PDB entry 7CE6 | X-ray diffraction, 2.69 A resolution | chains A and F of the 6 polymer chains in the assembly

Chain A:
Name: Tubulin alpha-1B chain
From: Sus scrofa
UniProt: Q2XVP4 (TBA1B_PIG); numbering as in UniProt (aligned over 1-450)
Chain sequence (450 residues; row label = number of the first residue in the row):
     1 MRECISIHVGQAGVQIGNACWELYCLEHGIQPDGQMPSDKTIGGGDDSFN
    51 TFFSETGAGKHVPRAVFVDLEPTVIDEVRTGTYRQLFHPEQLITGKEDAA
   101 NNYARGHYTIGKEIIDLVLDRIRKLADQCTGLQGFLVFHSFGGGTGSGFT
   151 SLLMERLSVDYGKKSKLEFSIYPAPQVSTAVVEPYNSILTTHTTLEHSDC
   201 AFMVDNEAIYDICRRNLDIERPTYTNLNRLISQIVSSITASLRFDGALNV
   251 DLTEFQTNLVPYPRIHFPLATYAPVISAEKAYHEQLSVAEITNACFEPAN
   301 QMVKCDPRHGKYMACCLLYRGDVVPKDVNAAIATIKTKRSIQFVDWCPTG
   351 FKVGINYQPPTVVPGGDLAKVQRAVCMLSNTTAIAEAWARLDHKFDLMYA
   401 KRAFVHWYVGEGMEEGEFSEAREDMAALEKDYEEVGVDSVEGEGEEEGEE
Disordered / not traced: 438-450
Ion coordination: Ca2+: D39, T41, G44, E55
Residues lining bound ligands: GTP (guanosine-5'-triphosphate): G10, Q11, A12, Q15, I16, D69, D98, A99, A100, N101, S140, G142, G143, G144, T145, G146, I171, P173, V177, S178, E183, N206, Y224, L227, N228, I231
Swiss-Prot annotation at these positions:
  - motif: M1 to C4 (MREC motif)
  - active site: E254
  - binding site (GTP): G10, Q11, A12, Q15, E71, A99, S140, G143, G144, T145, G146, T179, E183, N206, Y224, N228, L252
  - binding site (Mg(2+)): E71
  - modified residue: K40 (N6,N6,N6-trimethyllysine), S48 (Phosphoserine), S232 (Phosphoserine), Y282 (3'-nitrotyrosine), R339 (Omega-N-methylarginine), S439 (Phosphoserine), E443 (5-glutamyl polyglutamate), E445 (5-glutamyl polyglutamate)
  - cross-link (Glycyl lysine isopeptide (Lys-Gly)): K326 (interchain with G-Cter in ubiquitin), K370 (interchain with G-Cter in ubiquitin)

Chain F:
Name: Tubulin tyrosine ligase
From: Gallus gallus
UniProt: E1BQ43 (E1BQ43_CHICK); residue numbers follow UniProt; this construct covers 1-378
Chain sequence (384 residues; each row starts with the number of its first residue):
     1 MYTFVVRDENSSVYAEVSRLLLATGQWKRLRKDNPRFNLMLGERNRLPFG
    51 RLGHEPGLVQLVNYYRGADKLCRKASLVKLIKTSPELSESCTWFPESYVI
   101 YPTNLKTPVAPAQNGIRHLINNTRTDEREVFLAAYNRRREGREGNVWIAK
   151 SSAGAKGEGILISSEASELLDFIDEQGQVHVIQKYLEKPLLLEPGHRKFD
   201 IRSWVLVDHLYNIYLYREGVLRTSSEPYNSANFQDKTCHLTNHCIQKEYS
   251 KNYGRYEEGNEMFFEEFNQYLMDALNTTLENSILLQIKHIIRSCLMCIEP
   301 AISTKHLHYQSFQLFGFDFMVDEELKVWLIEVNGAPACAQKLYAELCQGI
   351 VDVAISSVFPLADTGQKTSQPTSIFIKLHHHHHH
Disordered / not traced: 104-125, 150-160, 248-251, 363-371, 381-384
Construct notes: expression tag (379-384)
Residues lining bound ligands: AMP-PCP (ACP; phosphomethylphosphonic acid adenylate ester): K74, I148, Q183, K184, Y185, L186, K198, D200, R202, R222, H239, L240, T241, N242, D318, M320, I330, E331, N333

Interface between chain A and chain F:
Contacting residue pairs - 24 pairs, chain A then chain F:
  Q176(A) with P56(F)
  E207(A) with H54(F), salt bridge
  E297(A) with H306(F)
  P298(A) with L307(F), hydrophobic
  K304(A) with H54(F)
  D306(A) with R66(F); L307(F)
  R308(A) with P300(F), hydrogen bond (side chain-backbone); A301(F); I302(F); S303(F), hydrogen bond (side chain-backbone); L307(F)
  H309(A) with R66(F), hydrogen bond (side chain-backbone); G67(F); A301(F), hydrogen bond (side chain-backbone)
  K338(A) with P300(F)
  S340(A) with P300(F); A301(F)
  E386(A) with G50(F); R66(F), salt bridge
  R390(A) with G50(F); H54(F)
  H393(A) with R51(F)
  E433(A) with R46(F), salt bridge
Other interface residues (no listed pair), chain A (16 interface residues in all): C305, A389
Other interface residues (no listed pair), chain F (15 interface residues in all): G53, H308

In short:
16 residues of chain A and 15 residues of chain F are in contact, with 4 hydrogen bonds and 3 salt bridges.
Among the polar pairs are E207(A)-H54(F), E386(A)-R66(F) and E433(A)-R46(F). Bound to chain A: GTP. Chain F
binds AMP-PCP.
Chain A is Tubulin alpha-1B chain (Sus scrofa) and chain F is Tubulin tyrosine ligase (Gallus gallus); the
structure, Crystal structure of T2R-TTL-Compound9 complex, was determined by X-ray diffraction, deposited
together with 7CDA, 7CE8 and 7CEK.
